6PEP - chains AY and BE of the 69 polymer chains in the assembly; structure by electron microscopy, 3.80 A resolution.

# Chain AY (and BE)
Protein: Protein PrgI
From: Salmonella typhimurium (strain LT2 / SGSC1412 / ATCC 700720)
Notes: chain BE of this document is another copy of the same molecule, construct and numbering; everything in this record applies to it too
Reference sequence: P41784 (PRGI_SALTY); residues 1-80 here = UniProt positions 1-80
Chain sequence (80 residues; row label = number of the first residue in the row):
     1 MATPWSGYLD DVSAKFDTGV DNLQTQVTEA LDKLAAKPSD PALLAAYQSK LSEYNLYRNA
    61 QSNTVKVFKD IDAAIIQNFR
Unresolved in the structure: 1-2 (chain BE: 1-2, 20-54)
Swiss-Prot annotation at these positions:
  - mutagenesis: Thr3 (T3A: Can only secrete early substrates such as InvJ/ScpT, PrgJ/SctI and PrgI/SctF. Can polymerize into filaments in vitro and in vivo, but the stability of the filaments is compromised), Trp5 (W5A: Abrogates host cell invasion and effector secretion; when associated with A-8. Can secrete effector proteins; when associated with A-20), Tyr8 (Y8A: Decreases invasiveness. Abrogates host cell invasion and effector secretion; when associated with A-5), Leu9 (L9A: Can only secrete early substrates such as InvJ/ScpT, PrgJ/SctI and PrgI/SctF. Can polymerize into filaments in vitro, but not in vivo. Cannot enter cultured epithelial cells), Asp10 (D10A: Exhibits constitutive secretion of substrates. Retains the ability to display SipD/SctA at the tip of the needle filament), Asp11 (D11A: Exhibits constitutive secretion of substrates. Retains the ability to display SipD/SctA at the tip of the needle filament), Phe16 (F16A: Can only secrete early substrates such as InvJ/ScpT, PrgJ/SctI and PrgI/SctF. Can polymerize into filaments in vitro, but not in vivo. Cannot enter cultured epithelial cells), Val20 (V20A: Can secrete effector proteins; when associated with A-5. Exhibits constitutive secretion of substrates. Retains the ability to display SipD/SctA at the tip of the needle filament), Gln26 (Q26A: Non-invasive phenotype; Q26E: Has wild-type invasiveness), Leu31 (L31A: Exhibits constitutive secretion of substrates. Does not display SipD/SctA at the tip of the needle filament. Is non-invasive. Can polymerize into filaments in vitro), Ser49 (S49A: Exhibits constitutive secretion of substrates. Retains the ability to display SipD/SctA at the tip of the needle filament), Lys50 (K50D: Non-invasive phenotype; K50L: Has wild-type invasiveness), 16 further mutagenesis entries in UniProt

# How chain AY and chain BE interact
Contacting residue pairs - 35 pairs, chain AY then chain BE:
  Gly19(AY) with Trp5(BE), hydrogen bond (backbone-side chain)
  Val20(AY) with Trp5(BE)
  Asp21(AY) with Thr3(BE), hydrogen bond; Trp5(BE)
  Asn22(AY) with Trp5(BE)
  Pro41(AY) with Arg58(BE)
  Ala45(AY) with Gln61(BE)
  Gln48(AY) with Ser62(BE); Val65(BE); Lys66(BE)
  Ser49(AY) with Leu9(BE), hydrogen bond (side chain-backbone); Ser13(BE), hydrogen bond; Val65(BE)
  Lys50(AY) with Asp10(BE), salt bridge
  Leu51(AY) with Lys66(BE); Lys69(BE)
  Ser52(AY) with Val65(BE), hydrogen bond (side chain-backbone); Lys69(BE)
  Glu53(AY) with Trp5(BE); Gly7(BE)
  Asn55(AY) with Lys69(BE)
  Leu56(AY) with Phe68(BE); Lys69(BE); Asp72(BE); Ala73(BE); Ile76(BE)
  Asn59(AY) with Ile76(BE)
  Ala60(AY) with Ile76(BE)
  Asn63(AY) with Ile76(BE), hydrogen bond (side chain-backbone); Gln77(BE), hydrogen bond; Phe79(BE); Arg80(BE)
  Thr64(AY) with Phe79(BE)
  Lys66(AY) with Arg80(BE)
  Val67(AY) with Phe79(BE)

# Overview
20 residues of chain AY face 19 of chain BE across their interface, with 7 hydrogen bonds and 1 salt bridge.
Polar contacts include Lys50(AY)-Asp10(BE), Gly19(AY)-Trp5(BE) and Asp21(AY)-Thr3(BE). Curated annotation
(UniProt) lists 27 mutagenesis sites on chain AY.
Chain AY and chain BE are both Protein PrgI (Salmonella typhimurium (strain LT2 / SGSC1412 / ATCC 700720));
the structure, Focussed refinement of InvGN0N1:SpaPQR:PrgIJ from the Salmonella SPI-1 injectisome needle
complex, was determined by electron microscopy, deposited together with 6PEE, 6PEM, 6Q14, 6Q15 and 6Q16.
